6MUV - chains F and G of the 42 polymer chains in the assembly; structure by electron microscopy, 3.80 A resolution.

== Chain F ==
Name: 20S proteasome alpha-6 subunit
Source organism: Plasmodium falciparum (isolate 3D7)
Notes: EC 3.4.25.1
Reference sequence: Q8IK90 (Q8IK90_PLAF7); numbering as in UniProt (aligned over 1-254)
Sequence (254 residues; row label = number of the first residue in the row):
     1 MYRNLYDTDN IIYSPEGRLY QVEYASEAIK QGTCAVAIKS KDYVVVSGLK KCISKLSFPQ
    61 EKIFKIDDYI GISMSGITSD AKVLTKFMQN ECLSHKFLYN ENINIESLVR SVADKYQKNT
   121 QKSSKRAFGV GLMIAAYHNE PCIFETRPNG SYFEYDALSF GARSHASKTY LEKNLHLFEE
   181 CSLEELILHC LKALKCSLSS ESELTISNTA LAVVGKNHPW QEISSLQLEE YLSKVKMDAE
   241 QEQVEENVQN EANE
Not modelled in the structure: 237-254

== Chain G ==
Name: 20S proteasome alpha-7 subunit
Source organism: Plasmodium falciparum (isolate 3D7)
Notes: EC 3.4.25.1
Reference sequence: O77396 (O77396_PLAF7); residue numbers follow UniProt; this construct covers 1-252
Sequence (252 residues; each row starts with the number of its first residue):
     1 MAGLSAGYDL SVSTFSPDGR LYQVEYIYKS INNNNTALCL ECKDGIICCC INSNMDKNKM
    61 IKKNSYNRIY HVNNNIIITY SGFDGDARNI IDRARSEANT YYYNFHTNIP LHILVNRISL
   121 YIHAYTLYWH MRPFAASIII SSFNEKDKGD IYCIEPNGAC YKYSGIVIGK NKEMFKTEIE
   181 KKDYKDINVR DAIEDIYKFI LTSDDHMNKN NLQNLVNFSW ICKESSYEFQ NIHEEILTPA
   241 LNKAVEYIEK LN
Not modelled in the structure: 1-5, 204-209, 245-252

== Chain F / chain G interface ==
Contacting residue pairs (51):
  Met1(F) - Gly7(G)
  Tyr6(F) - Asp9(G)  hydrogen bond
  Asn10(F) - Arg132(G)
  Ile11(F) - Gln23(G)
  Ile11(F) - His130(G)
  Ile11(F) - Arg132(G)
  Ile12(F) - Leu10(G)
  Ile12(F) - Gln23(G)
  Tyr13(F) - Gln23(G)  hydrogen bond (backbone-side chain)
  Tyr13(F) - Tyr26(G)
  Tyr13(F) - Ile27(G)  hydrophobic
  Tyr13(F) - Arg132(G)  hydrogen bond
  Tyr13(F) - Pro133(G)  hydrogen bond (side chain-backbone)
  Tyr13(F) - Ala135(G)
  Ser14(F) - Tyr26(G)
  Pro15(F) - Tyr26(G)
  Pro15(F) - Lys29(G)
  Glu16(F) - Lys29(G)
  Glu16(F) - Asn33(G)
  Gly17(F) - Tyr26(G)
  Gly17(F) - Ser30(G)  hydrogen bond (backbone-side chain)
  Leu19(F) - Arg132(G)
  Lys39(F) - Lys62(G)
  Arg110(F) - Tyr70(G)
  Gln117(F) - Gly85(G)  hydrogen bond (side chain-backbone)
  Gln117(F) - Asp86(G)
  Thr120(F) - Arg132(G)  hydrogen bond (backbone-side chain)
  Gln121(F) - Tyr125(G)
  Gln121(F) - His130(G)
  Gln121(F) - Met131(G)
  Gln121(F) - Arg132(G)  hydrogen bond (backbone-backbone)
  Gln121(F) - Phe134(G)
  Ser123(F) - His130(G)  hydrogen bond (backbone-backbone)
  Glu140(F) - Lys62(G)  salt bridge
  Gly150(F) - Asp84(G)
  Gly150(F) - Gly85(G)  hydrogen bond (backbone-backbone)
  Tyr152(F) - Arg88(G)
  Phe153(F) - Ile61(G)  hydrophobic
  Glu154(F) - Ile61(G)
  Glu154(F) - Lys62(G)  salt bridge
  Glu154(F) - Ser65(G)
  Tyr155(F) - Asn58(G)  hydrogen bond
  Tyr155(F) - Met60(G)  hydrophobic
  Tyr155(F) - Ile61(G)  hydrophobic
  Asp156(F) - Met60(G)  hydrogen bond (backbone-backbone)
  Asp156(F) - Lys62(G)
  Ala157(F) - Met60(G)  hydrophobic
  Leu171(F) - Met60(G)
  Glu172(F) - Asn58(G)
  Glu172(F) - Lys59(G)
  Leu175(F) - Met60(G)  hydrophobic
Interface residues without a listed pair, chain F (34 interface residues in all): Leu5, Asp114, Lys122, Arg147, Asn149, Lys168
Interface residues without a listed pair, chain G (34 interface residues in all): Ala6, Val12, Lys57, Tyr66, Phe83, Asn89, Asp92

== In short ==
Chain F and chain G each contribute 34 residues to their interface; the contacts include 12 hydrogen bonds and
2 salt bridges. Polar pairs include Glu140(F)-Lys62(G), Glu154(F)-Lys62(G) and Tyr6(F)-Asp9(G).
Here chain F is 20S proteasome alpha-6 subunit and chain G is 20S proteasome alpha-7 subunit, both from
Plasmodium falciparum (isolate 3D7). Entry 6MUV (The structure of the Plasmodium falciparum 20S proteasome in
complex with two PA28 activators) was determined by electron microscopy together with 6DFK, 6MUW and 6MUX from
the same study.
